Entry 8FRS (electron microscopy, 3.96 A resolution); this record covers chains B and G of the 14 polymer chains in the assembly.

[Chain B (and G)]
Name: Major structural protein
Source organism: Pseudomonas phage vB_PaeM_E217
Notes: chain G of this document is another copy of the same molecule, construct and numbering; everything in this record applies to it too
UniProt: A0A2K8HL59 (A0A2K8HL59_9CAUD); numbering as in UniProt (aligned over 66-382)
Sequence (317 residues; numbered 66 to 382; the number before each row is that of its first residue):
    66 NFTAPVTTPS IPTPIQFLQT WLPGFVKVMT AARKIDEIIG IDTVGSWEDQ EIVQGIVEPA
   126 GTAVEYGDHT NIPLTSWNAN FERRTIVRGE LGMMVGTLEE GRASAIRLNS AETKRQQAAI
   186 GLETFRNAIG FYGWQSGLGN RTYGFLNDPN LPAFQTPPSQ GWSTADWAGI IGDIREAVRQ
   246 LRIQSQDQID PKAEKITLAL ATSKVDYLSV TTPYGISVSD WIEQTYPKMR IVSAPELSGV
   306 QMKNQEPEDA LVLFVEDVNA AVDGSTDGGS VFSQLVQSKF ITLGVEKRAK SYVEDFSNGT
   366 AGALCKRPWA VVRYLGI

[How chain B and chain G interact]
Contacting residue pairs (18):
  Val71(B) with Val93(G), hydrophobic
  Thr78(B) with Arg167(G)
  Pro79(B) with Ile171(G)
  Gln81(B) with Gln81(G); Gln84(G); Trp86(G)
  Phe82(B) with Trp86(G), hydrophobic; Ala170(G); Ile171(G), hydrophobic
  Leu83(B) with Arg167(G)
  Gln84(B) with Gln81(G)
  Trp86(B) with Gln81(G); Phe82(G)
  Arg167(B) with Thr78(G); Leu83(G)
  Ala170(B) with Phe82(G)
  Ile171(B) with Thr78(G); Phe82(G), hydrophobic
Interface residues without a listed pair, chain G (11 interface residues in all): Pro79

[Overview]
Chain B and chain G each contribute 11 residues to their interface.
Both chains are Major structural protein (Pseudomonas phage vB_PaeM_E217). Entry 8FRS (Pseudomonas phage E217
5-fold vertex (capsid and decorating proteins)) was determined by electron microscopy, deposited together with
8ENV, 8FUV, 8FVG and 8FVH.
